PDB entry 4H1L | X-ray diffraction, 3.30 A resolution | chains B and I of the 5 polymer chains in the assembly

# Chain B
Molecule: MHC class II antigen
Organism: Homo sapiens
Reference sequence: D0AB36 (D0AB36_HUMAN); residues 6-188 here correspond to UniProt positions 1-183 (UniProt number = residue number - 5)
Amino-acid sequence (187 residues; each row starts with the number of its first residue):
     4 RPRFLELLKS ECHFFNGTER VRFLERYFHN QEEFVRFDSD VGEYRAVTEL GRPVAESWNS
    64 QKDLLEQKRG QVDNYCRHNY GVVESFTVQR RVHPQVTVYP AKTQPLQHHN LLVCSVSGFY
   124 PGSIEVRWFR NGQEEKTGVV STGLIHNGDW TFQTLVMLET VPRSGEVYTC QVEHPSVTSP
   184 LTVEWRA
Unresolved in the structure: 106-113
Cystine bridges: Cys15-Cys79, Cys117-Cys173
Construct notes: expression tag (4-5, 189-190)

# Chain I
Molecule: Ani2.3 TCR A chain
Organism: Escherichia coli
Amino-acid sequence (113 residues; each row starts with the number of its first residue):
     1 QSVTQPDIHI TVSEGASLEL RCNYSYGATP YLFWYVQSPG QGLQLLLKYF SGDTLVQGIK
    61 GFEAEFKRSQ SSFNLRKPSV HWSDAAEYFC AVGASGNTGK LIFGQGTTLQ VKP
Cystine bridges: Cys22-Cys90
What the authors report for this chain:
  - mutagenesis - Y26A, T29A: unchanged signaling with mimotope peptide
  - mutagenesis - Y26A, T29A: abolished signaling in response to Ni++

# How chain B and chain I interact
Residue-residue contacts - 7 pairs, chain B then chain I:
  Glu69(B) with Phe50(I)
  Gln70(B) with Tyr31(I); Phe50(I)
  Asn77(B) with Thr29(I), hydrogen bond; Tyr31(I), hydrogen bond; Phe50(I); Ser51(I)
Also at the interface, not in a pair above, chain B (7 interface residues in all): Gly73, Gln74, Asp76, His81
Also at the interface, not in a pair above, chain I (5 interface residues in all): Ala28
Interface features reported in the paper:
  - interface residues, chain I: Thr29(I), Tyr31(I)

# Overview
7 residues of chain B face 5 of chain I across their interface; the contacts include 2 hydrogen bonds. Polar
contacts include Asn77(B)-Thr29(I) and Asn77(B)-Tyr31(I). From the paper: Y26A and T29A of chain I abolish
signaling in response to Ni++; interface residues Thr29(I) and Tyr31(I).
Here chain B is MHC class II antigen (Homo sapiens) and chain I is Ani2.3 TCR A chain (Escherichia coli).
Entry 4H1L (TCR interaction with peptide mimics of nickel offers structural insights in nickel contact
allergy) was determined by X-ray diffraction together with 4H25 and 4H26 from the same study.
